5Z8K - chains A and B; structure by X-ray diffraction, 1.76 A resolution.

== Chain A (and B) ==
Molecule: C-6' aminotransferase
Source organism: Micromonospora echinospora
Notes: chain B of this document is another copy of the same molecule, construct and numbering; everything in this record applies to it too
UniProtKB: Q70KD9 (Q70KD9_MICEC); residues 1-417 here = UniProt positions 1-417
Sequence (437 residues; row label = number of the first residue in the row; numbers below 1 keep their minus sign (Met-19 is residue -19)):
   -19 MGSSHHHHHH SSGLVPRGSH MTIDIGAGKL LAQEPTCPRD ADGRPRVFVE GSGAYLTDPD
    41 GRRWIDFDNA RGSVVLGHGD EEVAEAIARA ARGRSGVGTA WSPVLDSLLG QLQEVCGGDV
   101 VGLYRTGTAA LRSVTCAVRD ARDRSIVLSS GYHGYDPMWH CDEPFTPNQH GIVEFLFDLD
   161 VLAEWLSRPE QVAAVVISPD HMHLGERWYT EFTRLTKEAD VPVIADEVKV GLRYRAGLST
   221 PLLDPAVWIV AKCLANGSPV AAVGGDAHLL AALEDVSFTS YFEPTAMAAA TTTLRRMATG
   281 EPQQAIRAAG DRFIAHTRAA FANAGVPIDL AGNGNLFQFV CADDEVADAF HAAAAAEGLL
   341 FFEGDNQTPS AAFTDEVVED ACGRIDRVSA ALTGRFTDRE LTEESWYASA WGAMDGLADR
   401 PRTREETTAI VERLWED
Unresolved in the structure: -19 to 8, 417
Differences from the reference sequence: initiating methionine (-19); expression tag (-18 to 0)
Residues lining bound ligands:
  - pyridoxal phosphate / neamine, molecule 1: Thr16, Arg51, Thr106, Gly107, Thr108, Leu111, Tyr132, His133, Gly134, Ser178, Asp206, Val208, Lys209, Lys232, Phe342, Asp345, Asn346, Gly392, Ala393, Asp395
  - pyridoxal phosphate / neamine, molecule 2: Ser257, Phe258, Thr259
From the paper describing this entry:
  - binding site for neamine: Tyr132, Asp345, Ala393, Asp395
  - mutagenesis - D345L, W391A, D395L, W415A: decreased catalytic activity on GX2

== Chain A / chain B interface ==
Residue-residue contacts (173; chain A residue first):
  Lys9(A) - Asp99(B)  hydrogen bond (side chain-backbone)
  Lys9(A) - Val100(B)
  Leu10(A) - Leu89(B)
  Leu10(A) - Gly90(B)
  Leu10(A) - Gln93(B)
  Leu10(A) - Asp99(B)
  Leu10(A) - Val100(B)
  Leu10(A) - Val101(B)  hydrogen bond (backbone-backbone)
  Leu11(A) - Trp81(B)  hydrophobic
  Leu11(A) - Leu89(B)  hydrophobic
  Leu11(A) - Val101(B)
  Leu11(A) - Tyr261(B)
  Ala12(A) - Val100(B)  hydrophobic
  Ala12(A) - Val101(B)  hydrogen bond (backbone-backbone)
  Ala12(A) - Leu253(B)
  Ala12(A) - Glu254(B)  hydrogen bond (backbone-backbone)
  Gln13(A) - Gly102(B)
  Gln13(A) - Leu103(B)  hydrogen bond (side chain-backbone)
  Gln13(A) - Tyr104(B)
  Gln13(A) - Leu253(B)
  Gln13(A) - Val256(B)
  Gln13(A) - Tyr261(B)  hydrogen bond
  Glu14(A) - Glu254(B)
  Glu14(A) - Val256(B)
  Glu14(A) - Ser257(B)
  Pro15(A) - Ser257(B)
  Pro15(A) - Tyr261(B)  hydrophobic
  Pro15(A) - Phe262(B)  hydrophobic
  Thr16(A) - Ser257(B)  hydrogen bond (backbone-side chain)
  Thr16(A) - Phe262(B)
  Cys17(A) - Phe262(B)  hydrophobic
  Pro18(A) - Thr79(B)
  Pro18(A) - Ala80(B)  hydrophobic
  Pro25(A) - Trp81(B)  hydrophobic
  Arg26(A) - Ala80(B)
  Arg26(A) - Trp81(B)
  Val27(A) - Trp81(B)
  Phe28(A) - Gly76(B)
  Phe28(A) - Ala80(B)  hydrophobic
  Phe28(A) - Trp81(B)  hydrogen bond (backbone-backbone)
  Phe28(A) - Ser82(B)
  Phe28(A) - Pro83(B)
  Val29(A) - Arg74(B)
  Val29(A) - Ser75(B)
  Val29(A) - Gly76(B)  hydrogen bond (backbone-backbone)
  Val29(A) - Pro83(B)  hydrophobic
  Glu30(A) - Gly73(B)
  Glu30(A) - Arg74(B)  salt bridge
  Gly31(A) - Arg72(B)
  Gly31(A) - Gly73(B)  hydrogen bond (backbone-backbone)
  Gly31(A) - Arg74(B)  hydrogen bond (backbone-side chain)
  Gly31(A) - Val77(B)
  Ser32(A) - Arg74(B)
  Leu36(A) - Val77(B)  hydrophobic
  Asp46(A) - Thr79(B)  hydrogen bond
  Asp48(A) - Thr79(B)
  Asn49(A) - Thr79(B)  hydrogen bond (backbone-side chain)
  Ala50(A) - Gly78(B)
  Ala50(A) - Thr79(B)  hydrogen bond (backbone-side chain)
  Ala50(A) - Thr259(B)
  Arg51(A) - Gly78(B)  hydrogen bond (side chain-backbone)
  Arg51(A) - Thr79(B)  hydrogen bond (side chain-backbone)
  Arg51(A) - Phe262(B)
  Ser53(A) - Thr259(B)
  His58(A) - Val77(B)
  His58(A) - Thr79(B)
  Gly59(A) - Ala71(B)
  Gly59(A) - Arg72(B)
  Gly59(A) - Gly73(B)
  Glu61(A) - Arg72(B)  salt bridge
  Ala64(A) - Ala71(B)
  Ala64(A) - Arg72(B)
  Ile67(A) - Ile67(B)  hydrophobic
  Ala68(A) - Ala68(B)  hydrophobic
  Ala71(A) - Gly59(B)
  Ala71(A) - Ala64(B)
  Arg72(A) - Gly31(B)
  Arg72(A) - Gly59(B)
  Arg72(A) - Ala64(B)
  Arg72(A) - Glu65(B)
  Gly73(A) - Glu30(B)
  Gly73(A) - Gly31(B)  hydrogen bond (backbone-backbone)
  Arg74(A) - Val29(B)
  Arg74(A) - Glu30(B)  salt bridge
  Arg74(A) - Gly31(B)  hydrogen bond (side chain-backbone)
  Arg74(A) - Ser32(B)
  Ser75(A) - Val29(B)
  Gly76(A) - Phe28(B)
  Gly76(A) - Val29(B)  hydrogen bond (backbone-backbone)
  Gly76(A) - Glu30(B)
  Val77(A) - Gly31(B)
  Val77(A) - Leu36(B)  hydrophobic
  Val77(A) - His58(B)
  Gly78(A) - Ala50(B)
  Gly78(A) - Arg51(B)  hydrogen bond (backbone-side chain)
  Thr79(A) - Pro18(B)
  Thr79(A) - Asp46(B)  hydrogen bond
  Thr79(A) - Asp48(B)
  Thr79(A) - Asn49(B)
  Thr79(A) - Ala50(B)  hydrogen bond (side chain-backbone)
  Thr79(A) - Arg51(B)  hydrogen bond (backbone-side chain)
  Thr79(A) - His58(B)
  Thr79(A) - Leu340(B)
  Ala80(A) - Arg26(B)
  Ala80(A) - Phe28(B)  hydrophobic
  Trp81(A) - Leu11(B)  hydrophobic
  Trp81(A) - Pro25(B)  hydrophobic
  Trp81(A) - Arg26(B)
  Trp81(A) - Val27(B)
  Trp81(A) - Phe28(B)  hydrogen bond (backbone-backbone)
  Ser82(A) - Phe28(B)
  Pro83(A) - Val27(B)
  Leu89(A) - Leu10(B)
  Gly90(A) - Leu10(B)
  Val100(A) - Lys9(B)
  Val100(A) - Leu10(B)
  Val100(A) - Ala12(B)  hydrophobic
  Val101(A) - Leu10(B)  hydrogen bond (backbone-backbone)
  Val101(A) - Leu11(B)
  Val101(A) - Ala12(B)  hydrogen bond (backbone-backbone)
  Gly102(A) - Gln13(B)
  Leu103(A) - Gln13(B)  hydrogen bond (backbone-side chain)
  Tyr104(A) - Gln13(B)
  Tyr104(A) - Tyr135(B)
  Arg105(A) - Arg105(B)
  Arg105(A) - Thr106(B)
  Arg105(A) - Pro239(B)
  Thr106(A) - Arg105(B)
  Ala109(A) - Tyr135(B)
  Arg112(A) - Arg112(B)
  Arg112(A) - Asp136(B)  salt bridge
  Tyr135(A) - Tyr104(B)
  Tyr135(A) - Ala109(B)
  Tyr135(A) - Asp255(B)
  Tyr135(A) - Val256(B)  hydrophobic
  Tyr135(A) - Ser257(B)
  Tyr135(A) - Phe258(B)  hydrophobic
  Asp136(A) - Arg112(B)  salt bridge
  Lys232(A) - Thr259(B)  hydrogen bond
  Gly237(A) - Glu263(B)
  Ser238(A) - Glu263(B)
  Pro239(A) - Arg105(B)
  Pro239(A) - Pro239(B)  hydrophobic
  Pro239(A) - Ser260(B)
  Pro239(A) - Glu263(B)
  Leu253(A) - Ala12(B)
  Leu253(A) - Gln13(B)
  Glu254(A) - Ala12(B)  hydrogen bond (backbone-backbone)
  Glu254(A) - Glu14(B)
  Asp255(A) - Tyr135(B)
  Asp255(A) - His140(B)
  Val256(A) - Gln13(B)
  Val256(A) - Glu14(B)
  Val256(A) - Tyr135(B)  hydrophobic
  Ser257(A) - Glu14(B)
  Ser257(A) - Pro15(B)
  Ser257(A) - Thr16(B)  hydrogen bond (side chain-backbone)
  Ser257(A) - Tyr135(B)
  Phe258(A) - Tyr135(B)  hydrophobic
  Thr259(A) - Ala50(B)
  Thr259(A) - Ser53(B)
  Thr259(A) - Lys232(B)  hydrogen bond
  Ser260(A) - Gly237(B)
  Ser260(A) - Pro239(B)
  Tyr261(A) - Leu11(B)
  Tyr261(A) - Gln13(B)  hydrogen bond
  Tyr261(A) - Pro15(B)  hydrophobic
  Phe262(A) - Pro15(B)  hydrophobic
  Phe262(A) - Thr16(B)
  Phe262(A) - Cys17(B)  hydrophobic
  Phe262(A) - Arg51(B)
  Glu263(A) - Gly237(B)
  Leu340(A) - Thr79(B)
Other interface residues (no listed pair), chain A (83 interface residues in all): Asp60, Glu65, Gln93, Asp99, Cys116, Tyr132, Pro137, Met138, His140, Leu250
Other interface residues (no listed pair), chain B (81 interface residues in all): Tyr132, Pro137, Met138, Ser238, Leu250, Thr265

== In short ==
83 residues of chain A face 81 of chain B across their interface, with 32 hydrogen bonds and 5 salt bridges.
Polar contacts include Glu30(A)-Arg74(B), Glu61(A)-Arg72(B) and Arg112(A)-Asp136(B). From the paper: a binding
site for neamine at Tyr132(A), Asp345(A) and Ala393(A) among others; D345L, W391A and D395L of chain A, among
others, reduce catalytic activity on GX2.
Chain A and chain B are both C-6' aminotransferase (Micromonospora echinospora); the structure, Crystal
structure of an aminotransferase in complex with product-1, was determined by X-ray diffraction together with
5Z83 from the same study.
